Entry 6HSN (X-ray diffraction, 1.55 A resolution); this record covers chains A and D of the 3 polymer chains in the assembly.

Chain A:
Molecule: Gephyrin
Organism: Rattus norvegicus
Notes: EC 2.7.7.75, 2.10.1.1
Reference sequence: Q03555 (GEPH_RAT); residues 318-736 here correspond to UniProt positions 350-768 (UniProt number = residue number + 32)
Amino-acid sequence (419 residues; each row starts with the number of its first residue):
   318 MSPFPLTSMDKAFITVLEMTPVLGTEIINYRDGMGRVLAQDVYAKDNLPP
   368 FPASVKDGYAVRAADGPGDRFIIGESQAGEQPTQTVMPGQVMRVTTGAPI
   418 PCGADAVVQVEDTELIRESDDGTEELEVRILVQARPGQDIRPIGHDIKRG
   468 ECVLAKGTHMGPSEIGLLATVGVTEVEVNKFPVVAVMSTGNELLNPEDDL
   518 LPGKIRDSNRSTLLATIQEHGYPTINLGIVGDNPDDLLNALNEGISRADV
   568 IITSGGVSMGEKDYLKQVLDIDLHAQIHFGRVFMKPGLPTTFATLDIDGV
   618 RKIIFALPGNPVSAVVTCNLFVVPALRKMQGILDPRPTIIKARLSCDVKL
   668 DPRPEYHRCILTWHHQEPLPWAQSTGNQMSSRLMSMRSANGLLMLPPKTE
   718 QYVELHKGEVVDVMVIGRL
Unresolved in the structure: 318, 693-699
Bound ions: Mg2+: Asp580 (together with ADP); Na+ near Ser630 (its only coordinating residue here)
Residues lining bound ligands:
  - 3F8 (1,1'-[ethane-1,2-diylbis(oxyethane-2,1-diyl)]bis(1H-pyrrole-2,5-dione)): His682, Gln683, Glu684, Pro685
  - ADP (adenosine-5'-diphosphate): Thr413, Gly414, Arg458, Ser505, Thr506, Glu509, Leu510, Ile522, Arg523, Asp524, Ser525, Asn526, Ser571, Gly572, Gly573, Val574, Ser575, Asp580, Pro606, Leu624, Pro625, Gly626, Asn627, Pro628

Chain D:
Molecule: Gamma-aminobutyric acid receptor subunit alpha-3
Reference sequence: P20236 (GBRA3_RAT); residues 368-377 here correspond to UniProt positions 396-405 (UniProt number = residue number + 28)
Amino-acid sequence (10 residues; row label = number of the first residue in the row):
   368 FNIVGTTYPC
Construct notes: conflict Cys377 (Ile405 in P20236)
Covalent attachments: compound 3F8 linked to Cys377

How chain A and chain D interact:
Pairs across the interface (26; chain A residue first):
  Met326(A) - Ile370(D)  hydrophobic
  Met326(A) - Val371(D)  hydrophobic
  Asp327(A) - Asn369(D)
  Asp327(A) - Ile370(D)
  Asp327(A) - Val371(D)
  Phe330(A) - Phe368(D)  hydrophobic
  Phe330(A) - Ile370(D)  hydrophobic
  Leu637(A) - Ile370(D)  hydrophobic
  Arg653(A) - Phe368(D)
  Pro654(A) - Phe368(D)
  Ile656(A) - Phe368(D)  hydrophobic
  Lys658(A) - Thr373(D)
  Pro671(A) - Val371(D)  hydrophobic
  Tyr673(A) - Ile370(D)  hydrogen bond (side chain-backbone)
  Tyr673(A) - Val371(D)
  Met711(A) - Asn369(D)
  Met711(A) - Ile370(D)
  Met711(A) - Gly372(D)
  Pro713(A) - Gly372(D)
  Pro713(A) - Thr374(D)
  Pro714(A) - Val371(D)
  Tyr719(A) - Thr374(D)
  Val727(A) - Tyr375(D)  hydrophobic
  Asp729(A) - Gly372(D)
  Asp729(A) - Thr373(D)  hydrogen bond (side chain-backbone)
  Met731(A) - Ile370(D)  hydrophobic
Other interface residues (no listed pair), chain A (18 interface residues in all): Leu712

In short:
The interface between chain A and chain D involves 18 residues on one side and 8 on the other, with 2 hydrogen
bonds. Among the polar pairs are Tyr673(A)-Ile370(D) and Asp729(A)-Thr373(D). Chain A binds ADP and compound
3F8. Compound 3F8 is covalently linked to Cys377(D).
Chain A is Gephyrin (Rattus norvegicus) and chain D is Gamma-aminobutyric acid receptor subunit alpha-3; the
structure, Crystal structure of the ternary complex of GephE-ADP-GABA(A) receptor derived peptide, was
determined by X-ray diffraction together with 6FGC and 6FGD from the same study.
